PDB entry 4XZQ | X-ray diffraction, 2.40 A resolution | chains H and J of the 10 polymer chains in the assembly

== Chain H ==
Name: Histone H2B 1.1
Source organism: Xenopus laevis
UniProtKB: P02281 (H2B11_XENLA); residues 1430-1522 here correspond to UniProt positions 34-126 (UniProt number = residue number - 1396)
Sequence (93 residues; numbered 1430 to 1522; the number before each row is that of its first residue):
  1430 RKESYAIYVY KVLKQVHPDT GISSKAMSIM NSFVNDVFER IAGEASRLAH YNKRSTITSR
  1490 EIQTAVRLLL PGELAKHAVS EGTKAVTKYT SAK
Swiss-Prot annotation at these positions:
  - glycosylation: Ser1509 (O-linked (GlcNAc) serine)
  - cross-link: Lys1517 (Glycyl lysine isopeptide (Lys-Gly) (interchain with G-Cter in ubiquitin))

== Chain J ==
Molecule: 147-nt DNA strand
Sequence (147 nucleotides; each row starts with the number of its first residue):
   148 ATCAATATCC ACCTGCAGAT ACTACCAAAA GTGTATTTGG AAACTGCTCC ATCAAAAGGC
   208 ATGTTCAGCT GGATTCCAGC TGAACATGCC TTTTGATGGA GCAGTTTCCA AATACACTTT
   268 TGGTAGTATC TGCAGGTGGA TATTGAT

== Chain H / chain J interface ==
Residue-residue contacts (9):
  Arg1430(H) - DA175(J)  sugar contact
  Arg1430(H) - DA176(J)  sugar contact
  Ser1452(H) - DA166(J)  phosphate contact
  Ser1453(H) - DA166(J)  hydrogen bond to the phosphate
  Arg1483(H) - DG187(J)  phosphate contact
  Arg1483(H) - DA188(J)  salt bridge to the phosphate
  Ser1484(H) - DG187(J)  hydrogen bond to the phosphate
  Thr1485(H) - DG186(J)  hydrogen bond to the phosphate
  Thr1485(H) - DG187(J)  hydrogen bond to the phosphate
Interface residues without a listed pair, chain H (8 interface residues in all): Glu1432, Tyr1439
Interface residues without a listed pair, chain J (7 interface residues in all): DT167

== Summary ==
8 residues of chain H and 7 residues of chain J are in contact, with 4 hydrogen bonds and 1 salt bridge. Among
the polar pairs are Ser1453(H)-DA166(J), Ser1484(H)-DG187(J) and Thr1485(H)-DG186(J).
Chain H is Histone H2B 1.1 (Xenopus laevis) and chain J is a 147-nt DNA strand; the structure, Nucleosome
disassembly by RSC and SWI/SNF is enhanced by H3 acetylation near the nucleosome dyad axis, was determined by
X-ray diffraction (same publication as 4YS3 and 4Z66).
